Entry 7Y5W (electron microscopy, 3.50 A resolution); this record covers chains E and J of the 10 polymer chains in the assembly.

Chain E:
Molecule: Histone H3.1
Source organism: Homo sapiens
UniProtKB: P68431 (H31_HUMAN); residues 0-135 here correspond to UniProt positions 1-136 (UniProt number = residue number + 1)
Amino-acid sequence (136 residues; row label = number of the first residue in the row; numbering starts at 0):
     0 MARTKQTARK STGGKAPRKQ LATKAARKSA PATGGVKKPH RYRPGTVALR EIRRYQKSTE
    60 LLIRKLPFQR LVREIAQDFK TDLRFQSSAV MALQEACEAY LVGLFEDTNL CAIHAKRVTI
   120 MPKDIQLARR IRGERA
Unresolved in the structure: 0-57, 134-135
Curated features (UniProtKB/Swiss-Prot):
  - modified residue: Arg2 (Asymmetric dimethylarginine), Thr3 (Phosphothreonine), Lys4 (Allysine), Gln5 (5-glutamyl dopamine), Thr6 (Phosphothreonine), Arg8 (Citrulline), Lys9 (N6,N6,N6-trimethyllysine), Ser10 (ADP-ribosylserine), Thr11 (Phosphothreonine), Lys14 (N6-(2-hydroxyisobutyryl)lysine), Arg17 (Asymmetric dimethylarginine), Lys18 (N6-(2-hydroxyisobutyryl)lysine), Lys23 (N6-(2-hydroxyisobutyryl)lysine), Arg26 (Citrulline), Lys27 (N6,N6,N6-trimethyllysine), Ser28 (ADP-ribosylserine), Lys36 (N6,N6,N6-trimethyllysine), Lys37 (N6-methyllysine), Tyr41 (Phosphotyrosine), Lys56 (N6,N6,N6-trimethyllysine) and 8 more in UniProt
  - lipidation: Lys18 (N6-decanoyllysine)

Chain J:
Molecule: Widom 601 DNA
Sequence (147 nucleotides; each row starts with the number of its first residue):
     1 ACAGGATGTA TATATGTGAC ACGTGCCTGG AGACTAGGGA GTAATCCCCT TGGCGGTTAA
    61 AACGCGGGGG ACAGCGCGTA CGTGCGTTTA AGCGGTGCTA GAGCTGTCTA CGACCAATTG
   121 AGCGGCCTCG GCACCGGGAT TCTCCAG
Unresolved in the structure: 1-14, 116-147

Chain E / chain J interface:
Residue-residue contacts - 12 pairs, chain E then chain J:
  Arg63(E) - DG92(J)  sugar contact
  Arg72(E) - DG82(J)  salt bridge to the phosphate
  Arg83(E) - DC81(J)  hydrogen bond to the sugar
  Arg83(E) - DG82(J)  phosphate contact
  Phe84(E) - DC81(J)  sugar contact
  Phe84(E) - DG82(J)  phosphate contact
  Gln85(E) - DC81(J)  phosphate contact
  Ser86(E) - DC81(J)  hydrogen bond to the phosphate
  Arg116(E) - DA102(J)  phosphate contact
  Val117(E) - DA102(J)  hydrogen bond to the phosphate
  Thr118(E) - DA102(J)  hydrogen bond to the phosphate
  Met120(E) - DG103(J)  phosphate contact
Other interface residues (no listed pair), chain E (12 interface residues in all): Ser87, Lys115
Other interface residues (no listed pair), chain J (8 interface residues in all): DA80, DA91, DG101

Summary:
12 residues of chain E and 8 residues of chain J are in contact; the contacts include 4 hydrogen bonds and 1
salt bridge. Polar pairs include Arg83(E)-DC81(J), Ser86(E)-DC81(J) and Val117(E)-DA102(J).
Here chain E is Histone H3.1 (Homo sapiens) and chain J is Widom 601 DNA. Entry 7Y5W (Cryo-EM structure of the
left-handed Di-tetrasome) was determined by electron microscopy, deposited together with 7Y5K, 7Y5L, 7Y5O,
7Y5U, 7Y5V, 7Y61 and 4 further entries.
